5XF9 - chains B and D of the 4 polymer chains in the assembly; structure by X-ray diffraction, 2.58 A resolution.

# Chain B
Protein: NAD-reducing hydrogenase
Organism: Hydrogenophilus thermoluteolus
UniProt: A0A077L885 (A0A077L885_HYDTE); residue numbers follow UniProt; this construct covers 1-242
Sequence (242 residues; numbered 1 to 242; the number before each row is that of its first residue):
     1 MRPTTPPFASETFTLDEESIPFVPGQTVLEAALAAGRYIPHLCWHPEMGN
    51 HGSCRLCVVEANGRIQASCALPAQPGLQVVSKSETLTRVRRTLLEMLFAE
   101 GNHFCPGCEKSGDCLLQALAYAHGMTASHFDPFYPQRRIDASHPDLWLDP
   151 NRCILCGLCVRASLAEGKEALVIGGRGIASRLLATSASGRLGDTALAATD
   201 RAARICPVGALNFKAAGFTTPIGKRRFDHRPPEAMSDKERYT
Not modelled in the structure: 1-8
Metal / ion sites: 2Fe-2S cluster Fe: Cys43, Cys54, Cys57, Cys69; 4Fe-4S cluster Fe site 1: His103, Cys105, Cys108, Cys114; 4Fe-4S cluster Fe site 2: Cys153, Cys156, Cys159, Cys206
Small-molecule neighbours:
  - 2Fe-2S cluster (FES): Leu29, His41, Leu42, Cys43, Trp44, Gly52, Ser53, Cys54, Arg55, Cys57, Ala67, Cys69
  - 4Fe-4S cluster (SF4), molecule 1: Phe98, His103, Phe104, Cys105, Cys108, Lys110, Ser111, Cys114, Leu116, Gln117, Arg152, Val208, Gly209
  - 4Fe-4S cluster (SF4), molecule 2: Leu148, Cys153, Ile154, Leu155, Cys156, Gly157, Leu158, Cys159, Ile173, Leu182, Cys206, Pro207, Val208, Ala210, Leu211

# Chain D
Protein: NAD-reducing hydrogenase
Organism: Hydrogenophilus thermoluteolus
UniProt: A0A077LAI5 (A0A077LAI5_HYDTE); residue numbers follow UniProt; this construct covers 1-468
Sequence (468 residues; each row starts with the number of its first residue):
     1 MTQHAPQAVSPRPSLPANATRRVAIDPLSRVEGHGKVTIWLDDDGQVVEA
    51 RLHIVEFRGFEAFIVGRPYWEAPVVVQRLCGICPVSHHLAAAKALDRLVG
   101 VTQLPPTAEKMRRLMHYGQVLQSHALHFFYLAAPDLLLGFSADPAQRNVF
   151 GLAAQKRELARQGILVRQFGQECIEATAGKRIHGTSAVPGGIHKNLSRRE
   201 RMALLSRAPEIRSWCEAAVALIERLFTEHAPFFAQFGSFQTKTFSLVAAD
   251 GSLDLYDGTFRVKEANGAILIDHYDPNDYDQLLVEAVRPWSYMKFPYLKA
   301 YGEPDGFYRVGPSARLINCDRLTTARAEAARQRFLTFDQGTVAHSTLGYH
   351 WARLIEMLHCAELIEALLTDADLEGGELRARGQRQHRGVGVIEAPRGTLI
   401 HHYEVGDDDLITYCNLIVSTTHNNAVMNQAVTTAAKAFLSGVTLTEALLN
   451 HIEVAVRAFDPCLSCATH
Not modelled in the structure: 1-13
Metal / ion sites: nickel (III) ion: Glu32, Cys80, Cys83, Cys462, Cys465; Mg2+: Glu61, Leu416; carbonmonoxide-(dicyano) iron Fe: Cys83, Cys462, Cys465
Small-molecule neighbours: carbonmonoxide-(dicyano) iron (FCO): Cys83, Ser86, His87, Ala394, Pro395, Arg396, Leu399, Val418, Ser419, Thr420, Cys462, Cys465

# How chain B and chain D interact
Contacting residue pairs - 31 pairs, chain B then chain D:
  Phe104(B) with Val75(D), hydrophobic
  Pro106(B) with Val74(D); Arg78(D), hydrogen bond (backbone-side chain)
  Gly107(B) with Glu71(D); Val75(D)
  Glu109(B) with Trp70(D), hydrogen bond
  Ile139(B) with Gly66(D); Arg67(D); Pro68(D)
  Ala141(B) with Asp408(D); Leu410(D), hydrophobic
  Trp147(B) with Pro68(D), hydrophobic; Trp70(D); Glu71(D)
  Asp149(B) with Arg67(D), salt bridge
  Arg152(B) with Arg67(D); Glu71(D), salt bridge
  Lys214(B) with Trp70(D); Asp408(D), hydrogen bond (side chain-backbone); Asp409(D)
  Ala215(B) with Tyr69(D); Trp70(D)
  Phe218(B) with Trp70(D); Val74(D), hydrophobic; Val188(D); His193(D), hydrogen bond (backbone-side chain)
  Thr219(B) with His193(D)
  Pro221(B) with His193(D); Lys194(D)
  Ile222(B) with Lys180(D); Thr185(D)
Also at the interface, not in a pair above, chain B (19 interface residues in all): Ser142, Phe213, Gly217, Thr220
Also at the interface, not in a pair above, chain D (19 interface residues in all): Gly179, Gly184

# Summary
The chain B/chain D interface involves 19 residues from each chain, with 4 hydrogen bonds and 2 salt bridges.
Polar contacts include Asp149(B)-Arg67(D), Arg152(B)-Glu71(D) and Pro106(B)-Arg78(D). Chain B binds 4Fe-4S
cluster and 2Fe-2S cluster. Chain D binds carbonmonoxide-(dicyano) iron.
Chain B is NAD-reducing hydrogenase and chain D is NAD-reducing hydrogenase, both from Hydrogenophilus
thermoluteolus; the structure, Crystal structure of NAD+-reducing [NiFe]-hydrogenase in the air-oxidized
state, was determined by X-ray diffraction (same publication as 5XFA).
